7KTQ - chains D and I of the 10 polymer chains in the assembly; structure by electron microscopy, 3.30 A resolution.

== Chain D ==
Name: Histone H2B
Organism: Xenopus laevis
UniProtKB: A0A1L8FQA5 (A0A1L8FQA5_XENLA); residues 28-122 here correspond to UniProt positions 32-126 (UniProt number = residue number + 4)
Sequence (95 residues; numbered 28 to 122; the number before each row is that of its first residue):
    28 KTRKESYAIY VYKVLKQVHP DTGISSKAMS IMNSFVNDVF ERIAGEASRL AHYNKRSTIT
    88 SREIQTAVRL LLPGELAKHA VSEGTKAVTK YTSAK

== Chain I ==
Molecule: 601 DNA
Organism: Homo sapiens
Sequence (167 nucleotides; row label = number of the first residue in the row):
     1 TACCCGGGAT ATCGAGAATC CCGGTGCCGA GGCCGCTCAA TTGGTCGTAG ACAGCTCTAG
    61 CACCGCTTAA ACGCACGTAC GCGCTGTCCC CCGCGTTTTA ACCGCCAAGG GGATTACTCC
   121 CTAGTCTCCA GGCACGTGTC AGATATATAC ATCCGATATC CCGGGTA
Disordered / not traced: 165-167

== Interface between chain D and chain I ==
Residue-residue contacts (16; chain D residue first):
  Thr29(D) - DT114(I)  phosphate contact
  Arg30(D) - DG35(I)  base contact
  Arg30(D) - DC36(I)  base contact
  Arg30(D) - DT37(I)  hydrogen bond to the base
  Tyr39(D) - DG31(I)  sugar contact
  Tyr39(D) - DG32(I)  hydrogen bond to the phosphate
  Gly50(D) - DG31(I)  phosphate contact
  Ile51(D) - DA30(I)  sugar contact
  Ile51(D) - DG31(I)  hydrogen bond to the phosphate
  Ser52(D) - DA30(I)  phosphate contact
  Ser53(D) - DA30(I)  hydrogen bond to the phosphate
  Arg83(D) - DG50(I)  phosphate contact
  Arg83(D) - DA51(I)  salt bridge to the phosphate
  Ser84(D) - DA49(I)  hydrogen bond to the phosphate
  Ser84(D) - DG50(I)  hydrogen bond to the phosphate
  Thr85(D) - DG50(I)  phosphate contact
Interface residues without a listed pair, chain D (11 interface residues in all): Lys82

== Overview ==
11 residues of chain D face 10 of chain I across their interface, with 6 hydrogen bonds and 1 salt bridge.
Polar pairs include Arg30(D)-DT37(I), Tyr39(D)-DG32(I) and Ile51(D)-DG31(I).
Here chain D is Histone H2B (Xenopus laevis) and chain I is 601 DNA (Homo sapiens). Entry 7KTQ (Nucleosome
from a dimeric PRC2 bound to a nucleosome) was determined by electron microscopy (same publication as 7KSO,
7KSR and 7KTP).
